7WSO - chains B and C of the 4 polymer chains in the assembly; structure by electron microscopy, 3.03 A resolution.

Chain B:
Name: Immunoglobulin heavy constant gamma 1
Organism: Homo sapiens
UniProt: A0A0A0MS08 (A0A0A0MS08_HUMAN); residues 241-492 here correspond to UniProt positions 120-371 (UniProt number = residue number - 121)
Amino-acid sequence (252 residues; numbered 241 to 492; the number before each row is that of its first residue):
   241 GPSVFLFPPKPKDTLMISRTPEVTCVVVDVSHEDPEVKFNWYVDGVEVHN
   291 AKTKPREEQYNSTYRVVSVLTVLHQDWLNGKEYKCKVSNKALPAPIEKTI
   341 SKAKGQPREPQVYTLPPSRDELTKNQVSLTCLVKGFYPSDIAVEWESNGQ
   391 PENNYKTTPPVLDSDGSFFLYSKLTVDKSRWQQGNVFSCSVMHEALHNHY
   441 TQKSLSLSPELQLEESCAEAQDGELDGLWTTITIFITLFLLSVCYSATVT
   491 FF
Cystine bridges: C265-C325, C371-C429

Chain C:
Name: B-cell antigen receptor complex-associated protein beta chain
Organism: Homo sapiens
UniProt: P40259 (CD79B_HUMAN); residue numbers follow UniProt; this construct covers 44-182
Amino-acid sequence (139 residues; each row starts with the number of its first residue):
    44 SRIWQSPRFIARKRGFTVKMHCYMNSASGNVSWLWKQEMDENPQQLKLEK
    94 GRMEESQNESLATLTIQGIRFEDNGIYFCQQKCNNTSEVYQGCGTELRVM
   144 GFSTLAQLKQRNTLKDGIIMIQTLLIILFIIVPIFLLLD
Cystine bridges: C65-C122
UniProt features mapped onto this chain:
  - glycosylation (N-linked (GlcNAc...) asparagine): N73, N101, N127, N128
  - natural variant: G137 (G137S: In AGM6)
  - mutagenesis: R55 to R57 (Blocks IgM BCR assembly), I161 (I161W: Blocks IgM BCR assembly)

Chain B / chain C interface:
Contacting residue pairs (41):
  Q422(B) with W47(C); Y66(C)
  Q423(B) with S44(C); R45(C); I46(C); W47(C); Y66(C); M67(C); N68(C)
  G424(B) with S44(C)
  N425(B) with S44(C)
  L447(B) with W47(C)
  S448(B) with W47(C)
  E450(B) with P50(C); R51(C), hydrogen bond (backbone-backbone); F52(C)
  L451(B) with F52(C)
  Q452(B) with P50(C); F52(C), hydrogen bond (backbone-backbone); I53(C); A54(C), hydrogen bond (backbone-backbone); R55(C)
  L453(B) with F52(C), hydrophobic
  E454(B) with A54(C); R55(C); K56(C), hydrogen bond (side chain-backbone); F59(C)
  S456(B) with K56(C)
  C457(B) with K56(C), hydrogen bond; F145(C), hydrogen bond (side chain-backbone); T147(C)
  Q461(B) with F145(C); S146(C); Q150(C)
  D462(B) with F145(C); S146(C); R154(C), salt bridge
  L465(B) with R154(C)
  D466(B) with R154(C), salt bridge
  W469(B) with K158(C)
  A487(B) with F172(C), hydrophobic
Interface residues without a listed pair, chain B (21 interface residues in all): L480, V483
Interface residues without a listed pair, chain C (24 interface residues in all): G144, I164

Overview:
21 residues of chain B face 24 of chain C across their interface, with 6 hydrogen bonds and 2 salt bridges.
Among the polar pairs are D462(B)-R154(C), D466(B)-R154(C) and E454(B)-K56(C). From UniProt: 4 mutagenesis
sites on chain C.
Chain B is Immunoglobulin heavy constant gamma 1 and chain C is B-cell antigen receptor complex-associated
protein beta chain, both from Homo sapiens; the structure, Structure of a membrane protein G, was determined
by electron microscopy (same publication as 7XT6).
